PDB entry 8XO7 | X-ray diffraction, 2.17 A resolution | chains A and C of the 6 polymer chains in the assembly

== Chain A (and C) ==
Name: Fusion glycoprotein F1
Notes: chain C of this document is another copy of the same molecule, construct and numbering; everything in this record applies to it too
UniProtKB: P69353 (FUS_MEASE); residue numbers follow UniProt; this construct covers 143-184
Chain sequence (44 residues; numbered 142 to 185; the number before each row is that of its first residue):
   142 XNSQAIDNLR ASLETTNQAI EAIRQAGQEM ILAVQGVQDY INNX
Differences from the reference sequence: acetylation (142); amidation (185)
Modified positions: ACE (acetyl group) at position 142; NH2 (amino group) at position 185

== Interface between chain A and chain C ==
Contacting residue pairs (25):
  ACE_142(A) with ACE_142(C)
  I147(A) with ACE_142(C); N143(C); A146(C), hydrophobic; L150(C), hydrophobic
  L150(A) with L150(C), hydrophobic
  R151(A) with N149(C), hydrogen bond; L150(C)
  L154(A) with L150(C), hydrophobic; S153(C); L154(C); T157(C)
  N158(A) with T157(C), hydrogen bond
  I161(A) with T157(C); I161(C), hydrophobic; I164(C), hydrophobic
  I164(A) with I164(C), hydrophobic
  R165(A) with I164(C)
  G168(A) with M171(C)
  M171(A) with M171(C)
  I172(A) with M171(C), hydrophobic
  V175(A) with M171(C), hydrophobic; V175(C), hydrophobic
  V178(A) with V178(C), hydrophobic
  I182(A) with Y181(C), hydrophobic
Also at the interface, not in a pair above, chain C (17 interface residues in all): I147, A174, I182

== Overview ==
15 residues of chain A and 17 residues of chain C are in contact, with 2 hydrogen bonds. Among the polar pairs
are R151(A)-N149(C) and N158(A)-T157(C).
Chain A and chain C are both Fusion glycoprotein F1; the structure, Crystal structure of measles virus fusion
inhibitor MEK35GE complexed with F protein HR1 (HR1-42) (P2 space ..., was determined by X-ray diffraction,
deposited together with 8XNE, 8XO2, 8XO3, 8XO4, 8XO5, 8XO6 and 8XO8.
